8QYD - chains A and F of the 7 polymer chains in the assembly; structure by electron microscopy, 2.67 A resolution.

Chain A:
Molecule: Anti-phage defense ZorAB system ZorA
From: Escherichia coli
UniProt: A0A0V7WZR2 (A0A0V7WZR2_ECOLX); residue numbers follow UniProt; this construct covers 1-729
Amino-acid sequence (729 residues; numbered 1 to 729; the number before each row is that of its first residue):
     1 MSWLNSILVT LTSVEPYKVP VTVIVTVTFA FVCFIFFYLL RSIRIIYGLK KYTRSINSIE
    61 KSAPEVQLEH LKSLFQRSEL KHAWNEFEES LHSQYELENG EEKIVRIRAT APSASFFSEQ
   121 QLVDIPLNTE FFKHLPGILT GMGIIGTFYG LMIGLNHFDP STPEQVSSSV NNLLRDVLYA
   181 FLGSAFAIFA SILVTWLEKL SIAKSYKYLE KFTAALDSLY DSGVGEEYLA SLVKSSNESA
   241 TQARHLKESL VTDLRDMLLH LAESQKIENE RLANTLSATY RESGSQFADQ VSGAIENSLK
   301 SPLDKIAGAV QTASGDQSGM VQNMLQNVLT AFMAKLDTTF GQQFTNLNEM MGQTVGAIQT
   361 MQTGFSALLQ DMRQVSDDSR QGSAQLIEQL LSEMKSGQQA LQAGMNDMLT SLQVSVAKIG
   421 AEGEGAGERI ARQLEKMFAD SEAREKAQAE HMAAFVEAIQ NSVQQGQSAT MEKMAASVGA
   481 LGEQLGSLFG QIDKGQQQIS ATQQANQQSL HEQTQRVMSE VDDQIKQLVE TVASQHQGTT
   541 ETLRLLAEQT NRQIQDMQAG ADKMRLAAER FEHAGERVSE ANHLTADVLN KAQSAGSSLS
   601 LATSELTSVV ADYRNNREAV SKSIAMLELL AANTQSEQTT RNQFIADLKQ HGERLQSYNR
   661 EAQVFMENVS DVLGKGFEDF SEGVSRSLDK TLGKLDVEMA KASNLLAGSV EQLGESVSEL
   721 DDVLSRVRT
Not modelled in the structure: 281-729
Bound ions: Ca2+ site 1: E86, E89 (shared with 2 residues of chain B); Ca2+ site 2: D217, Y220 (shared with 2 residues of chain E)
What the authors report for this chain:
  - Ca2+ coordination: D217, Y220
  - contacts within the chain: H92-Y228
  - self-association interface (contacts with another copy of this molecule): L250, L254, L258, L261
  - binding site for palmitic acid: L250, L254, L258, L261
  - mutagenesis - L250G/L254G/L258G/L261G, L250N/L254N/L258N/L261N: decreased stability in response to TMD domain

Chain F:
Molecule: Membrane protein
From: Escherichia coli
UniProt: A0A0V7WZP0 (A0A0V7WZP0_ECOLX); residues 1-246 here = UniProt positions 1-246
Amino-acid sequence (246 residues; numbered 1 to 246; the number before each row is that of its first residue):
     1 MFGNAFGVKK RRSDEAEKPF WISYADLMTA MMVLFLVVMV ASLSSVTQRI QRAEQGEKAR
    61 GQDISRLCER LELHARNVNK NIVVDCHDNR ISFGEAGRFA HNQFFLNAEG QKALQDVVPL
   121 VLEASNSEEG KKWFKQIVIE GFTDTDGSYL YNLHLSLQRS EWVMCSLLDS RSPLQKNISA
   181 EQQLQIRKLF LAGGVSFNNA KESKEASRRV ELRMQFFGLK DKRDKADEVD FPPVVNKEVC
   241 QLVMPL
Disulfides: C68-C86, C165-C240
What the authors report for this chain:
  - mutagenesis - D26N: abolished localization to ZorD
  - mutagenesis - Y151A/N152A/L155A/R159A: decreased stability

Chain A / chain F interface:
Contacting residue pairs (22; chain A residue first):
  A111(A) with F6(F)
  A114(A) with V8(F), hydrophobic
  S115(A) with F6(F), hydrogen bond (side chain-backbone); G7(F); V8(F)
  F116(A) with F6(F), hydrophobic
  E119(A) with K10(F), salt bridge
  Q120(A) with K10(F)
  D124(A) with K10(F), salt bridge
  K133(A) with D14(F), salt bridge
  L151(A) with M32(F), hydrophobic; V33(F), hydrophobic
  F158(A) with V40(F), hydrophobic
  P163(A) with Q51(F)
  V166(A) with S44(F)
  L174(A) with V37(F), hydrophobic
  V177(A) with V33(F), hydrophobic
  F181(A) with T29(F); A30(F), hydrophobic; V33(F), hydrophobic
  Y206(A) with K10(F), hydrogen bond
  L229(A) with F2(F), hydrophobic
Also at the interface, not in a pair above, chain A (25 interface residues in all): T110, P112, T147, L155, S167, V170, L173, I188
Also at the interface, not in a pair above, chain F (18 interface residues in all): N4, D26, L36, Q48
The authors on this interface:
  - interface residues, chain F: F2(F)

Summary:
25 residues of chain A and 18 residues of chain F are in contact, with 2 hydrogen bonds and 3 salt bridges.
Polar pairs include E119(A)-K10(F), D124(A)-K10(F) and K133(A)-D14(F). The paper reports a binding site for
palmitic acid at L250(A), L254(A) and L258(A) among others; L250G/L254G/L258G/L261G and
L250N/L254N/L258N/L261N of chain A reduce stability in response to TMD domain; 4 substitutions were tested in
all.
Here chain A is Anti-phage defense ZorAB system ZorA and chain F is Membrane protein, both from Escherichia
coli. Entry 8QYD (Zorya anti-bacteriophage defense system ZorAB) was determined by electron microscopy,
deposited together with 8QYH, 8QYK and 8QYY.
